6TIS - chains A and E of the 5 polymer chains in the assembly; structure by X-ray diffraction, 2.30 A resolution.

== Chain A ==
Protein: Tubulin alpha-1 chain
Organism: Drosophila melanogaster
UniProt: P06603 (TBA1_DROME); numbering as in UniProt (aligned over 1-450)
Amino-acid sequence (450 residues; each row starts with the number of its first residue):
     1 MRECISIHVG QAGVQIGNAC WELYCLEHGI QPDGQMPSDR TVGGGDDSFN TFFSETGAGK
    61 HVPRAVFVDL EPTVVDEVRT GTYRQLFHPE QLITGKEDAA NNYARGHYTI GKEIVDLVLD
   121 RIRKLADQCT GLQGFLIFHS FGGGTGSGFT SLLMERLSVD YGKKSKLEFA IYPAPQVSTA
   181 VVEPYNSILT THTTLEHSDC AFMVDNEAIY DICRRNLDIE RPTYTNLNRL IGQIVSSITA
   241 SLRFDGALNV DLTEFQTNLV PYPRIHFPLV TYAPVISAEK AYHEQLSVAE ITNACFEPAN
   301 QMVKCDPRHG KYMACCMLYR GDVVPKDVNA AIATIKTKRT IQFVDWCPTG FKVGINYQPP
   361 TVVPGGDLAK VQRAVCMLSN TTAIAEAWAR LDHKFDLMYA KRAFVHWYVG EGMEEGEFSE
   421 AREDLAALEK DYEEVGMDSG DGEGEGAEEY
Disordered / not traced: 39-43, 439-450
Sequence notes: engineered mutation R40 (Lys in P06603)
Small-molecule neighbours: GTP (guanosine-5'-triphosphate): G10, Q11, A12, Q15, I16, D69, D98, A99, A100, N101, S140, G142, G143, G144, T145, G146, I171, P173, V177, S178, T179, E183, N206, I209, Y224, L227, N228, I231
UniProt features mapped onto this chain:
  - active site: E254
  - binding site (GTP): Q11, E71, S140, G144, T145, T179, N206, N228
  - binding site (Mg(2+)): E71
  - site: Y450 (Involved in polymerization)

== Chain E ==
Protein: Stathmin-4
Organism: Rattus norvegicus
UniProt: P63043 (STMN4_RAT), isoform P63043-3; residues 4-145 here correspond to UniProt positions 48-189 (UniProt number = residue number + 44)
Amino-acid sequence (143 residues; row label = number of the first residue in the row):
     3 MADMEVIELN KATSGQSWEV ILKPPSFDGV PEFNASLPRR RDPSLEEIQK KLEAAEERRK
    63 YQEAELLKHL AEKREHEREV IQKAIEENNN FIKMAKEKLA QKMESNKENR EAHLAAMLER
   123 LQEKDKHAEE VRKNKELKEE ASR
Disordered / not traced: 3, 32-43
Sequence notes: initiating methionine (3); engineered mutation A4 (Ser48 in P63043), A14 (Cys58 in P63043), W20 (Phe64 in P63043)
UniProt features mapped onto this chain:
  - modified residue (Phosphoserine): E10, S46

== Interface between chain A and chain E ==
Residue-residue contacts - 71 pairs, chain A then chain E:
  D46(A) with S16(E), hydrogen bond
  H107(A) with L54(E)
  Y108(A) with L54(E), hydrophobic; A57(E), hydrophobic; R61(E)
  T109(A) with R61(E), hydrogen bond
  K112(A) with L54(E), hydrogen bond (side chain-backbone); E55(E); E58(E), salt bridge
  L152(A) with L54(E), hydrophobic
  E155(A) with I50(E)
  R156(A) with L47(E)
  S158(A) with P45(E)
  V159(A) with P45(E); I50(E), hydrophobic
  H197(A) with P45(E)
  F244(A) with S16(E)
  D245(A) with A14(E); T15(E), hydrogen bond (side chain-backbone); S16(E), hydrogen bond (backbone-backbone); G17(E)
  G246(A) with A14(E)
  A247(A) with N12(E); G17(E); Q18(E); S19(E), hydrogen bond (backbone-side chain)
  L248(A) with S19(E)
  P325(A) with Q18(E); W20(E), hydrophobic
  V328(A) with W20(E), hydrophobic
  N329(A) with W20(E); V22(E)
  A333(A) with M6(E), hydrophobic
  K336(A) with L24(E)
  D345(A) with P27(E); S28(E), hydrogen bond (backbone-backbone); F29(E), hydrogen bond (backbone-backbone)
  W346(A) with P27(E); F29(E)
  C347(A) with P27(E)
  P348(A) with K25(E); P27(E)
  T349(A) with I23(E); L24(E), hydrogen bond (backbone-backbone); K25(E), hydrogen bond (backbone-backbone)
  G350(A) with V22(E)
  F351(A) with E21(E); V22(E), hydrogen bond (backbone-backbone); L24(E), hydrophobic
  K352(A) with W20(E); E21(E), salt bridge
  V353(A) with S19(E); W20(E), hydrogen bond (backbone-backbone)
  G354(A) with Q18(E)
  I355(A) with S16(E); G17(E); Q18(E), hydrogen bond (backbone-backbone); W20(E), hydrophobic
  N356(A) with S16(E), hydrogen bond (side chain-backbone)
  Y357(A) with T15(E); S16(E), hydrogen bond (backbone-backbone); G17(E); Q18(E), hydrogen bond
  V409(A) with Q64(E), hydrogen bond (backbone-side chain)
  G410(A) with R61(E); Q64(E)
  E411(A) with R61(E), hydrogen bond (backbone-side chain)
  G412(A) with A57(E); R60(E), hydrogen bond (backbone-side chain)
  E414(A) with R60(E), salt bridge
  D438(A) with F29(E)
Interface residues without a listed pair, chain A (42 interface residues in all): I332, Q358
Interface residues without a listed pair, chain E (33 interface residues in all): V8, K13, P26, G31, S46, K53

== Overview ==
42 residues of chain A face 33 of chain E across their interface; the contacts include 19 hydrogen bonds and 3
salt bridges. Polar contacts include K112(A)-E58(E), K352(A)-E21(E) and E414(A)-R60(E). Chain A binds GTP.
Here chain A is Tubulin alpha-1 chain (Drosophila melanogaster) and chain E is Stathmin-4 (Rattus norvegicus).
Entry 6TIS (Drosophila GDP-tubulin) was determined by X-ray diffraction, deposited together with 6TIU, 6TIY
and 6TIZ.
